4N7D - chain A; structure by X-ray diffraction, 2.10 A resolution.

# Chain A
Protein: Bla g 4 allergen variant 1
Organism: Blattella germanica
UniProt: B7TYB2 (B7TYB2_BLAGE); residue numbers follow UniProt; this construct covers 1-176
Chain sequence (176 residues; numbered 1 to 176; the number before each row is that of its first residue):
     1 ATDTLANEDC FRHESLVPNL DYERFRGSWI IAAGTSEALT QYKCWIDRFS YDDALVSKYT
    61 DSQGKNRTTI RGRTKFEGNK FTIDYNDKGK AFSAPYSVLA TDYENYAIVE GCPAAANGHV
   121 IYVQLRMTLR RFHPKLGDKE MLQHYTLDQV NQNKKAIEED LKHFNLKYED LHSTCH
Not modelled in the structure: 1-3, 176
Modified positions: Mse127 (selenomethionine; parent Met); Mse141 (selenomethionine; parent Met)
Cystine bridges: Cys10-Cys112, Cys44-Cys175

# Summary
Chain A is Bla g 4 allergen variant 1 (Blattella germanica); the structure, Selenomethionine incorporated Bla
g 4, was determined by X-ray diffraction together with 4N7C from the same study.
